PDB entry 7E2D | electron microscopy, 3.71 A resolution | chains H and J of the 11 polymer chains in the assembly

[Chain H]
Name: Trafficking protein particle complex subunit 20
From: Saccharomyces cerevisiae (strain ATCC 204508 / S288c)
UniProt: P38334 (TRS20_YEAST); residues 1-175 here = UniProt positions 1-175
Chain sequence (175 residues; row label = number of the first residue in the row):
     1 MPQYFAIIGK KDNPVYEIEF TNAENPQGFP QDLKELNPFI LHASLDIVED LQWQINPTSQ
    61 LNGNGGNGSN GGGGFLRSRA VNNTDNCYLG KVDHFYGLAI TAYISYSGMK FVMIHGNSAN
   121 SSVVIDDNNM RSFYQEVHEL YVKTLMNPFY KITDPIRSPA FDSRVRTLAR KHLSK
Not modelled in the structure: 1, 59-83, 174-175

[Chain J]
Name: Trafficking protein particle complex II-specific subunit 120
From: Saccharomyces cerevisiae (strain ATCC 204508 / S288c)
UniProt: Q04183 (TR120_YEAST); residues 1-1289 here = UniProt positions 1-1289
Chain sequence (1289 residues; row label = number of the first residue in the row):
     1 MNILKHFPSY VGPSKIRTLV IPIGHWTRKE FNNAVQKLSE FNEIHLSDVT PIDSPIFTPQ
    61 GFPHGKLFFD FLTIDHDDAL ELFLYDFEPF RKTFVIIGLV NDYSDPLTNL NFMKEKYPTL
   121 ISPNLVYASS TPTKELEQTI DTMENVFASS PDMQKNIETI MCDIARNFLT ALNSYYSSYK
   181 HVTLRSPGAI GGNAVLKTTL IRQNSYTSSS SSTPMSAVQS SVSSSSKAGS VTTASKRLSS
   241 FEMTTNSLKR SASLKLATTL STSENRSQQK SLGRQMKILG NFQLLAGRYV DALNSFVDAI
   301 TTLYKVRDYL WLGSALDGIS ICFLLLSYLG LSYQIPQIVS LICPVEKLNF ESSSTGISPV
   361 DSNSKATAST TASSTPRNSI SIAAMQSPRN SIMSLSAPAL NIDVENINLP LLIKCISDKV
   421 LYYYDLSLMH NSEYAPQVVY CEFLLKTLTF MTSCYKSSEF SKDVLDNIVK NQHRALSDIP
   481 NSPMFPRFEV YFYSNKLFEL QLKEMQVEAQ IKIYSTMAEV YRLLGYKRKQ LFVLRLLMVA
   541 LLATPNKIAW HPDYRTLIDT IIELLNINES EAKINVDDPS QSTWLILQKK ILQLCIKVSR
   601 KINDFEYVAK FSSILITKYT HLLNQSEQDA LFKEYIQPSI TNESITSYWD PFILREVVIN
   661 RILDSDPTSN EIPLESDVSS LESLENRQKT QDINPQEVFN PFKRVQPTSF VSNNSTKVPI
   721 LVFLVGDKAE FTCRVQNPFK FDFTINDIQL DEEISEFCEI DRKAVSYSGP YNVKAESIRS
   781 ITLPLIIKKP TYKKIYEISC LKISILKLPL QKFDIINDSR RSNPVEEEAE YSKCIYGKLK
   841 IKILPEQPQL ELLSTSKMTR NSWMMLDGTK TDFHITVRNK SLSCAINHIK IIPMNNIEQM
   901 LKPDYWKKMP PDDLYIMEKQ LDWLSKSCVR IIKLPTVIKP NETITFDLEL DNTAVPFNFT
   961 GFDLLIEYGM SATDESCIYL KKLSIPYEVT LRRTIEVPSM DIIPLNELFS SQVENVDWIE
  1021 YVMSKIRAES NLHSRDFILL LLDFRNSWID GIKLNVQFED FTSNEYHVEA SHTSRIIVPI
  1081 KKIDYKKYNF ENTPIPRIYP GRQFIQSGLN EEQTIEMRQK FWCREHIISK LKCNWKLTTD
  1141 QSVTGSVDFN KFIEKFDHKM VYTIYPGRLF YGVQLLLDEP KVKVGEIINL KIITEPTSTC
  1201 RRKQNSTVNF LDIVIFDSKT SKILPRSNRR ILYNGSLTKP ISTTKVSEIN LEIIPIEKGR
  1261 YEFSVCISKS NNQDGIIQFD SENVILSVI
Not modelled in the structure: 1-264, 329-377, 569-582, 674-728, 831-856, 935-943
Swiss-Prot annotation at these positions:
  - modified residue (Phosphoserine): Ser379, Ser387

[Interface between chain H and chain J]
Contacting residue pairs - 39 pairs, chain H then chain J:
  Lys11(H) - Thr583(J)
  Asp12(H) - Arg528(J)  salt bridge
  Asp12(H) - Thr583(J)
  Asp12(H) - Trp584(J)  hydrogen bond (backbone-backbone)
  Asn13(H) - Thr583(J)
  Asn13(H) - Trp584(J)
  Pro14(H) - Trp584(J)
  Lys34(H) - Lys590(J)
  Glu35(H) - Arg535(J)
  Leu36(H) - Arg535(J)
  Pro38(H) - Leu587(J)  hydrophobic
  Phe39(H) - Phe532(J)  hydrophobic
  Phe39(H) - Arg535(J)
  Phe39(H) - Ile591(J)  hydrophobic
  Ile40(H) - Phe532(J)  hydrophobic
  Leu41(H) - Trp584(J)  hydrophobic
  His42(H) - Arg528(J)
  His42(H) - Leu531(J)
  His42(H) - Leu587(J)
  Ala43(H) - Lys529(J)
  Leu45(H) - Arg528(J)  hydrogen bond (backbone-side chain)
  Asp46(H) - Tyr526(J)
  Asp46(H) - Arg528(J)
  Asp46(H) - Lys529(J)
  Ile47(H) - Phe492(J)  hydrophobic
  Ile47(H) - Tyr526(J)  hydrophobic
  Glu49(H) - Arg528(J)  salt bridge
  Asp50(H) - Tyr526(J)  hydrogen bond
  Thr58(H) - Glu489(J)
  Lys91(H) - Lys496(J)
  Val92(H) - Tyr493(J)  hydrogen bond (backbone-side chain)
  Asp93(H) - Phe492(J)
  Asp93(H) - Tyr493(J)
  Asp93(H) - Lys496(J)
  His94(H) - Lys496(J)
  Phe95(H) - Glu499(J)
  Phe95(H) - Lys529(J)
  Phe95(H) - Phe532(J)  hydrophobic
  Tyr96(H) - Glu499(J)  hydrogen bond
Also at the interface, not in a pair above, chain H (27 interface residues in all): Ile8, Leu51
Also at the interface, not in a pair above, chain J (19 interface residues in all): Lys527, Leu536, Leu565
From the paper, about this interface:
  - pairs named by the authors: Ile8(H)-Trp584(J), Pro14(H)-Trp584(J), Leu41(H)-Trp584(J), Asp46(H)-Lys527(J), Asp46(H)-Arg528(J), Asp46(H)-Lys529(J)
  - interface residues, chain H: Ile8(H), Pro14(H), Phe39(H), Ile40(H), Leu41(H), Ala43(H), Phe95(H)
  - interface residues, chain J: Phe532(J), Leu587(J), Ile591(J)

[In short]
Chain H and chain J form an interface of 27 and 19 residues respectively; the contacts include 5 hydrogen
bonds and 2 salt bridges. Polar pairs include Asp12(H)-Arg528(J), Glu49(H)-Arg528(J) and Leu45(H)-Arg528(J).
The authors report contacts between Ile8(H) and Trp584(J), Pro14(H) and Trp584(J) and Leu41(H) and Trp584(J)
among others. From the paper: interface residues Ile8(H), Pro14(H) and Phe532(J) among others.
Chain H is Trafficking protein particle complex subunit 20 and chain J is Trafficking protein particle complex
II-specific subunit 120, both from Saccharomyces cerevisiae (strain ATCC 204508 / S288c); the structure,
Monomer of TRAPPII (Closed), was determined by electron microscopy (same publication as 7E2C, 7E8S, 7E8T,
7E93, 7E94 and 7EA3).
